PDB entry 5F5K | X-ray diffraction, 2.40 A resolution | chains A and B

== Chain A ==
Protein: Rhomboid protease GlpG
Organism: Escherichia coli
Notes: EC 3.4.21.105
UniProtKB: A0A0J2E248 (A0A0J2E248_ECOLX); residue numbers follow UniProt; this construct covers 87-276
Sequence (211 residues; numbered 66 to 276; the number before each row is that of its first residue):
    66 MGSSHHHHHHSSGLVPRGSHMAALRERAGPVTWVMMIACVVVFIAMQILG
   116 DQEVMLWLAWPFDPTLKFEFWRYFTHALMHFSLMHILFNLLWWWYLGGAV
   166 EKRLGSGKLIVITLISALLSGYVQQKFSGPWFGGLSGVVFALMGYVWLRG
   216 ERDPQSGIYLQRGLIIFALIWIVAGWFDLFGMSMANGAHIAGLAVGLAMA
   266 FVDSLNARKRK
Not modelled in the structure: 66-92, 245-246, 273-276
Sequence notes: initiating methionine (66); expression tag (67-86); engineered mutation Phe205 (Tyr in A0A0J2E248)

== Chain B ==
Protein: Peptidic derivative of Gurken: ACE-ARG-LYS-VAL-ARG-MET-ALA-aldehyde
Sequence (7 residues; numbered 497 to 503; the number before each row is that of its first residue):
   497 XRKVRMX
Not modelled in the structure: 497-499
Modified positions: ACE (acetyl group) at position 497; 5XU ((2S)-2-azanylpropanal) at position 503

== How chain A and chain B interact ==
Pairs across the interface (27; chain A residue first):
  Met120(A) - Val500(B)  hydrophobic
  Phe146(A) - Arg501(B)
  Phe146(A) - Met502(B)  hydrophobic
  His150(A) - Met502(B)
  His150(A) - 5XU_503(B)  hydrogen bond (side chain-backbone)
  Asn154(A) - 5XU_503(B)
  Gln189(A) - Arg501(B)
  Ser193(A) - Arg501(B)
  Trp196(A) - Val500(B)
  Trp196(A) - Arg501(B)  hydrogen bond (backbone-backbone)
  Phe197(A) - Arg501(B)
  Gly198(A) - Arg501(B)  hydrogen bond (backbone-backbone)
  Gly198(A) - Met502(B)
  Gly198(A) - 5XU_503(B)  hydrogen bond (backbone-backbone)
  Gly199(A) - 5XU_503(B)
  Leu200(A) - 5XU_503(B)
  Ser201(A) - 5XU_503(B)  hydrogen bond (side chain-backbone)
  Ser248(A) - Val500(B)  hydrogen bond (side chain-backbone)
  Ser248(A) - Arg501(B)
  Ser248(A) - Met502(B)  hydrogen bond (backbone-backbone)
  Met249(A) - Arg501(B)  hydrogen bond (backbone-side chain)
  Met249(A) - Met502(B)
  Ala250(A) - Met502(B)  hydrogen bond (backbone-backbone)
  Ala250(A) - 5XU_503(B)
  Asn251(A) - Arg501(B)
  Ala253(A) - 5XU_503(B)
  His254(A) - Met502(B)
Other interface residues (no listed pair), chain A (21 interface residues in all): Ser147, Gly202, Asp243

== Summary ==
21 residues of chain A face 4 of chain B across their interface; the contacts include 9 hydrogen bonds. Polar
contacts include His150(A)-5XU_503(B), Ser201(A)-5XU_503(B) and Ser248(A)-Val500(B).
Chain A is Rhomboid protease GlpG (Escherichia coli) and chain B is Peptidic derivative of Gurken:
ACE-ARG-LYS-VAL-ARG-MET-ALA-aldehyde; the structure, E.Coli GlpG Y205F mutant complexed with aldehyde
inhibitor in DMPC/CHAPSO bicelle, was determined by X-ray diffraction, deposited together with 5F5G, 5F5D,
5F5B and 5F5J.
